9F5X - chains V and X of the 95 polymer chains in the assembly; structure by electron microscopy, 2.82 A resolution.

[Chain V]
Protein: NADH-ubiquinone oxidoreductase chain 5
From: Chlamydomonas reinhardtii
Notes: EC 7.1.1.2
UniProt: P08739 (NU5M_CHLRE); residues 1-546 here = UniProt positions 1-546
Sequence (546 residues; row label = number of the first residue in the row):
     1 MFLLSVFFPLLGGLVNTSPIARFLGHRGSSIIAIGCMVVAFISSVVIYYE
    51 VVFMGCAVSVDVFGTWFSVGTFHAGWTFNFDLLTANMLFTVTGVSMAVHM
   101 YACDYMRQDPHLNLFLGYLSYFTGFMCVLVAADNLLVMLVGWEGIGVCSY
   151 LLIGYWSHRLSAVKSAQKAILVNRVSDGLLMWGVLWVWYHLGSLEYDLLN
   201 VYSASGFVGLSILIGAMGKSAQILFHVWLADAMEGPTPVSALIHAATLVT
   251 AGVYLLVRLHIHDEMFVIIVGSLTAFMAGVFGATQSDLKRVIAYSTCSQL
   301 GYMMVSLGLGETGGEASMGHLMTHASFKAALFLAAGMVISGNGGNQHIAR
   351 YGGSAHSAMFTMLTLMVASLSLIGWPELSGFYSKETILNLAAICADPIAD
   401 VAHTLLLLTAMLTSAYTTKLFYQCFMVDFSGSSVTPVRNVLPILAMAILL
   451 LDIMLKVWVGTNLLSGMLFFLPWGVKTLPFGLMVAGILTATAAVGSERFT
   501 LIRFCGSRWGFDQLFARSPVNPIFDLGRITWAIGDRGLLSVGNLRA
Ligand contacts:
  - 1,2-diacyl-glycerol-3-sn-phosphate (3PH), molecule 1: Ile223, Leu224, Met265, Phe266, Ile269, Val270, Leu273
  - 1,2-diacyl-glycerol-3-sn-phosphate (3PH), molecule 2: Val367, Leu370, Trp375
  - 1,2-diacyl-glycerol-3-sn-phosphate (3PH), molecule 3: Ser369, Leu370, Ile373, Thr417, Thr418, Phe421, Met426, Ile487, Leu488, Thr491
  - phosphatidylglycerol (PGT; (1S)-2-{[{[(2R)-2,3-dihydroxypropyl]oxy}(hydroxy)phosphoryl]oxy}-1-[(palmitoyloxy)methyl]ethyl stearate), molecule 1: Thr17, Ser18, His111, Leu114, Tyr118, Tyr121, Phe125, Val140, Glu143, Gly144, Val147, Cys148, Leu151, Tyr155, Ser157, His158
  - phosphatidylglycerol (PGT), molecule 2: Ser30, Ile31, Ile34, Gly35, Val38, Met100, Val440, Leu441, Leu444, Ile448
  - phosphatidylethanolamine (PTY), molecule 1: Phe7, Leu10, Leu11, Leu14, Asp61, Val62, Phe63, Gly64, Trp76, Phe125
  - phosphatidylethanolamine (PTY), molecule 2: Ser161, Lys164, Ser165, Gln167, Lys168, Leu171, Val172, Leu224, Phe225, Asp231, Phe515, Pro519, Val520, Ile523, Phe524
  - phosphatidylethanolamine (PTY), molecule 3: Trp473, Gly474, Thr477, Leu478, Phe480, Gly481
  - phosphatidylethanolamine (PTY), molecule 4: Val541, Gly542, Asn543, Leu544, Ala546

[Chain X]
Protein: ASHI
From: Chlamydomonas reinhardtii
UniProt: A8JCW1 (A8JCW1_CHLRE); residues 1-149 here = UniProt positions 1-149
Sequence (149 residues; numbered 1 to 149; the number before each row is that of its first residue):
     1 MSLNSLRGLARSALQAKNALPAKAGAGAPVKLAPRPDKPLPTWYELWWDN
    51 GYYPGQPAADFMFGAWPGNMTETYYLRFWSVFGLALAAPFYYVANFTDET
   101 RMPMVPQQYPAEVRDVLVQRRNSMLKHDFSAPDFKEVKDRAKIYWTPMY
Disordered / not traced: 1-24
Ligand contacts:
  - 1,2-diacyl-glycerol-3-sn-phosphate (3PH): Gly83, Leu86, Ala87, Phe90, Tyr91, Ala94, Asn95
  - phosphatidylethanolamine (PTY): Ala58, Ala59, Asp60

[How chain V and chain X interact]
Contacting residue pairs - 92 pairs, chain V then chain X:
  His158(V) - Asn50(X)
  His158(V) - Tyr52(X)
  Leu160(V) - Trp48(X)
  Leu160(V) - Gln56(X)
  Lys164(V) - Trp48(X)
  Lys164(V) - Gln56(X)  hydrogen bond
  Lys164(V) - Pro57(X)  hydrogen bond (side chain-backbone)
  Lys164(V) - Ala58(X)
  Lys164(V) - Asp60(X)  salt bridge
  Gln167(V) - Trp48(X)
  Trp186(V) - Pro147(X)
  His190(V) - Pro147(X)
  Asn200(V) - Arg120(X)  hydrogen bond
  Val201(V) - Arg120(X)  hydrogen bond (backbone-side chain)
  Tyr202(V) - Val116(X)
  Tyr202(V) - Gln119(X)
  Tyr202(V) - Arg120(X)
  Tyr202(V) - Arg121(X)  hydrogen bond (backbone-backbone)
  Ser203(V) - Arg121(X)
  Ser203(V) - Tyr144(X)
  Ala204(V) - Arg121(X)  hydrogen bond (backbone-side chain)
  Ala204(V) - Tyr144(X)
  Ser205(V) - Tyr144(X)
  Ser205(V) - Trp145(X)  hydrogen bond (side chain-backbone)
  Ser205(V) - Pro147(X)
  Gly206(V) - Arg121(X)
  Gly206(V) - Tyr144(X)  hydrogen bond (backbone-backbone)
  Gly206(V) - Trp145(X)
  Phe207(V) - Trp145(X)
  Leu210(V) - Trp145(X)  hydrophobic
  His260(V) - Asn122(X)
  His262(V) - Asn122(X)  hydrogen bond
  Asp263(V) - Arg121(X)  salt bridge
  Asp263(V) - Ile143(X)
  Glu264(V) - Arg121(X)
  Glu264(V) - Asn122(X)
  Glu264(V) - Met124(X)
  Glu264(V) - Lys126(X)  salt bridge
  Ile269(V) - Phe90(X)  hydrophobic
  Ser272(V) - Phe90(X)
  Gly308(V) - Met124(X)
  Leu309(V) - Met124(X)
  Ile393(V) - Met102(X)
  Cys394(V) - Arg101(X)  hydrogen bond (backbone-side chain)
  Cys394(V) - Met102(X)
  Cys394(V) - Met124(X)  hydrophobic
  Ala395(V) - Arg101(X)  hydrogen bond (backbone-side chain)
  Ala395(V) - His127(X)
  Asp396(V) - Arg101(X)  hydrogen bond (backbone-side chain)
  Asp396(V) - His127(X)  salt bridge
  Pro397(V) - Val93(X)
  Pro397(V) - Thr97(X)
  Pro397(V) - Arg101(X)
  Ile398(V) - Phe90(X)
  Ile398(V) - Ala94(X)  hydrophobic
  Asp400(V) - Arg101(X)  salt bridge
  Val401(V) - Pro89(X)
  Val401(V) - Phe90(X)  hydrophobic
  Val401(V) - Val93(X)  hydrophobic
  Leu405(V) - Phe90(X)  hydrophobic
  Thr500(V) - Tyr74(X)  hydrogen bond
  Leu501(V) - Phe78(X)  hydrophobic
  Arg503(V) - Met70(X)
  Arg503(V) - Tyr74(X)
  Phe504(V) - Tyr75(X)  hydrophobic
  Phe504(V) - Phe78(X)  hydrophobic
  Phe504(V) - Trp79(X)
  Ser507(V) - Met70(X)
  Ser507(V) - Tyr75(X)  hydrogen bond
  Trp509(V) - Tyr75(X)
  Trp509(V) - Trp79(X)  hydrogen bond (backbone-side chain)
  Trp509(V) - Phe82(X)  hydrophobic
  Gly510(V) - Tyr75(X)
  Phe511(V) - Trp79(X)  hydrophobic
  Asp512(V) - Phe61(X)
  Gln513(V) - Phe61(X)
  Gln513(V) - Trp66(X)
  Gln513(V) - Pro67(X)
  Leu514(V) - Glu72(X)
  Leu514(V) - Tyr75(X)  hydrophobic
  Ala516(V) - Asp60(X)
  Ala516(V) - Phe61(X)
  Ala516(V) - Met62(X)
  Arg517(V) - Phe61(X)
  Arg517(V) - Met62(X)  hydrogen bond (side chain-backbone)
  Arg517(V) - Trp66(X)
  Arg517(V) - Glu72(X)
  Val520(V) - Ala59(X)  hydrophobic
  Asn521(V) - Met62(X)
  Phe524(V) - Leu46(X)  hydrophobic
  Phe524(V) - Met62(X)  hydrophobic
  Arg528(V) - Trp43(X)
Other interface residues (no listed pair), chain V (60 interface residues in all): Pro110, Ser161, Val163, Ile261, Phe266, Ile268, Leu273, Phe276, Glu311, Trp531, Ala532
Other interface residues (no listed pair), chain X (49 interface residues in all): Ala26, Pro54, Gly55, Leu76, Leu86, Asp98, Glu99, Leu117, Thr146

[In short]
60 residues of chain V and 49 residues of chain X are in contact, with 16 hydrogen bonds and 5 salt bridges.
Polar contacts include Lys164(V)-Asp60(X), Asp263(V)-Arg121(X) and Glu264(V)-Lys126(X). One
phosphatidylethanolamine molecule and one 1,2-diacyl-glycerol-3-sn-phosphate molecule are bound between chain
V and chain X.
Here chain V is NADH-ubiquinone oxidoreductase chain 5 and chain X is ASHI, both from Chlamydomonas
reinhardtii. Entry 9F5X (Structure of the Chlamydomonas reinhardtii respiratory supercomplex I1 III2 IV2) was
determined by electron microscopy, deposited together with 9F5Y, 9F5Z, 9F60, 9F61 and 9F62.
